PDB entry 3D0G | X-ray diffraction, 2.80 A resolution | chains B and F of the 4 polymer chains in the assembly

# Chain B
Name: Angiotensin-converting enzyme 2
Source organism: Paguma larvata
Notes: EC 3.4.17.23
UniProtKB: chimeric construct of Q56NL1, Q9BYF1: residues 19-55 from Q56NL1 (ACE2_PAGLA) positions 19-55 (same numbers); residues 56-615 from Q9BYF1 positions 56-615 (same numbers)
Sequence (597 residues; each row starts with the number of its first residue):
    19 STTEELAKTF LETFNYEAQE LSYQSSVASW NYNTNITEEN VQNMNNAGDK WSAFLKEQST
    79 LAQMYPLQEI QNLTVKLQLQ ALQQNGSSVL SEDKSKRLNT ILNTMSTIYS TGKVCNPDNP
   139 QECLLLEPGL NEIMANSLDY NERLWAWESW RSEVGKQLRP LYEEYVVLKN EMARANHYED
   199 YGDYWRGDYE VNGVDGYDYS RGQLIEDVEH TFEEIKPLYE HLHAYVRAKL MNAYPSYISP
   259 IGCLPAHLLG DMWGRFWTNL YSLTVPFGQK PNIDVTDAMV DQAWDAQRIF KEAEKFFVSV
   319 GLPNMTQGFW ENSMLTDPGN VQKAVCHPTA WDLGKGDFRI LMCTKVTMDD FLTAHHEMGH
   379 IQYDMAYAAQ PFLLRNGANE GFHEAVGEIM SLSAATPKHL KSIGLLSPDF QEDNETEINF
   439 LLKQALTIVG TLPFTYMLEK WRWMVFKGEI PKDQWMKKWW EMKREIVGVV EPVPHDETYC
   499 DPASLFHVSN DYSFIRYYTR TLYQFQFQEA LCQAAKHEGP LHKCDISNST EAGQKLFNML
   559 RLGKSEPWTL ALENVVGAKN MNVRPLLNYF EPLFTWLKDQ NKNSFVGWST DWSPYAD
Disulfide bonds: Cys133-Cys141, Cys344-Cys361, Cys530-Cys542
Bound ions: Zn2+: His378, Glu402
Ligand contacts:
  - 2-acetamido-2-deoxy-alpha-D-glucopyranose (NDG), molecule 1: Lys26, Asn90, Thr92, Val93
  - 2-acetamido-2-deoxy-alpha-D-glucopyranose (NDG), molecule 2: His417, Ser420, Asp543, Ser545, Asn546
Swiss-Prot annotation at these positions:
  - region: Glu30 to Tyr41 (Interaction with SARS S protein), Met82 to Pro84 (Interaction with SARS-CoV spike glycoprotein), Lys353 to Arg357 (Interaction with SARS-CoV spike glycoprotein)
  - glycosylation (N-linked (GlcNAc...) asparagine): Asn53, Asn90, Asn103, Asn322, Asn432, Asn546
  - active site: Glu375 (Proton acceptor), His505 (Proton donor)
  - binding site (chloride): Arg169, Trp477, Lys481
  - binding site (substrate): Arg273, His345, Pro346, Tyr515
  - binding site (Zn(2+)): His374, His378, Glu402
From the paper describing this entry:
  - specificity-determining residues: Thr31, Glu35, Glu38, Lys353

# Chain F
Name: Spike glycoprotein
Source organism: Human SARS coronavirus
UniProtKB: P59594 (SPIKE_CVHSA); numbering as in UniProt (aligned over 324-502)
Sequence (179 residues; row label = number of the first residue in the row):
   324 PFGEVFNATK FPSVYAWERK KISNCVADYS VLYNSTFFST FKCYGVSATK LNDLCFSNVY
   384 ADSFVVKGDD VRQIAPGQTG VIADYNYKLP DDFMGCVLAW NTRNIDATST GNYNYKYRYL
   444 RHGKLRPFER DISNVPFSPD GKPCTPPALN CYWPLNDYGF YTTTGIGYQP YRVVVLSFE
Not modelled in the structure: 376-381
Disulfide bonds: Cys366-Cys419, Cys467-Cys474
Swiss-Prot annotation at these positions:
  - glycosylation (N-linked (GlcNAc...) asparagine): Asn330, Asn357
  - natural variant: Lys344 (K344R: In strain: Isolate GD01, Isolate GD03 and 1 more), Phe360 (F360S: In strain: Isolate GD03 and Isolate SZ3), Arg426 (R426G: In strain: Isolate Shanghai LY), Asn437 (N437D: In strain: Isolate Shanghai LY), Leu472 (L472P: In strain: Isolate GD03), Asn479 (N479K: In strain: Isolate SZ3), Asp480 (D480G: In strain: Isolate GD03), Thr487 (T487S: In strain: Isolate GD03 and Isolate SZ3), Phe501 (F501Y: In strain: Isolate GD01)
  - mutagenesis: Cys348 (C348A: Complete loss of human ACE2 binding in vitro), Glu452 (E452A: 90% loss of human ACE2 binding in vitro), Asp454 (D454A: Complete loss of human ACE2 binding in vitro), Asp463 (D463A: Partial loss of human ACE2 binding in vitro), Cys467 (C467A: Complete loss of human ACE2 binding in vitro), Cys474 (C474A: Complete loss of human ACE2 binding in vitro), Asp480 (D480A: No effect on human ACE2 binding in vitro)
From the paper describing this entry:
  - specificity-determining residues: Asn479, Thr487 (proposed by the authors, not directly observed)

# How chain B and chain F interact
Pairs across the interface (34; chain B residue first):
  Ser19(B) - Pro462(F)  hydrogen bond (side chain-backbone)
  Ser19(B) - Asp463(F)
  Leu24(B) - Pro462(F)  hydrophobic
  Leu24(B) - Asp463(F)
  Leu24(B) - Asn473(F)
  Thr27(B) - Leu443(F)
  Thr27(B) - Tyr475(F)
  Phe28(B) - Tyr475(F)
  Thr31(B) - Tyr442(F)  hydrogen bond
  Thr31(B) - Tyr475(F)
  Tyr34(B) - Tyr440(F)
  Tyr34(B) - Tyr442(F)  hydrophobic
  Tyr34(B) - Asn479(F)
  Glu38(B) - Tyr436(F)  hydrogen bond
  Glu38(B) - Tyr481(F)
  Tyr41(B) - Tyr484(F)  hydrophobic
  Tyr41(B) - Thr486(F)  hydrogen bond
  Tyr41(B) - Thr487(F)
  Gln42(B) - Tyr436(F)
  Gln42(B) - Tyr484(F)  hydrogen bond
  Leu79(B) - Leu472(F)  hydrophobic
  Met82(B) - Leu472(F)  hydrophobic
  Tyr83(B) - Asn473(F)  hydrogen bond
  Gln325(B) - Arg426(F)
  Gln325(B) - Ile489(F)
  Gln325(B) - Gln492(F)
  Asn330(B) - Thr486(F)
  Lys353(B) - Thr487(F)
  Lys353(B) - Gly488(F)  hydrogen bond (backbone-backbone)
  Lys353(B) - Tyr491(F)
  Gly354(B) - Gly488(F)  hydrogen bond (backbone-backbone)
  Gly354(B) - Tyr491(F)
  Asp355(B) - Thr486(F)
  Arg357(B) - Thr486(F)
Other interface residues (no listed pair), chain B (22 interface residues in all): Glu30, Gln37, Glu329, Arg393
Other interface residues (no listed pair), chain F (21 interface residues in all): Val404, Gly482

# In short
22 residues of chain B and 21 residues of chain F are in contact; the contacts include 8 hydrogen bonds. Among
the polar pairs are Ser19(B)-Pro462(F), Thr31(B)-Tyr442(F) and Glu38(B)-Tyr436(F). Ligands of chain B:
2-acetamido-2-deoxy-alpha-D-glucopyranose. The paper reports specificity determinants Thr31(B), Glu35(B) and
Asn479(F) among others.
Here chain B is Angiotensin-converting enzyme 2 (Paguma larvata) and chain F is Spike glycoprotein (Human SARS
coronavirus). Entry 3D0G (Crystal structure of spike protein receptor-binding domain from the 2002-2003 SARS
coronavirus human strain complexed with ...) was determined by X-ray diffraction, deposited together with 3D0H
and 3D0I.
